Entry 7VY0 (electron microscopy, 2.70 A resolution); this record covers chains B and D of the 4 polymer chains in the assembly.

[Chain B]
Molecule: Capsid protein VP2
Source organism: Coxsackievirus B3
Amino-acid sequence (263 residues; each row starts with the number of its first residue):
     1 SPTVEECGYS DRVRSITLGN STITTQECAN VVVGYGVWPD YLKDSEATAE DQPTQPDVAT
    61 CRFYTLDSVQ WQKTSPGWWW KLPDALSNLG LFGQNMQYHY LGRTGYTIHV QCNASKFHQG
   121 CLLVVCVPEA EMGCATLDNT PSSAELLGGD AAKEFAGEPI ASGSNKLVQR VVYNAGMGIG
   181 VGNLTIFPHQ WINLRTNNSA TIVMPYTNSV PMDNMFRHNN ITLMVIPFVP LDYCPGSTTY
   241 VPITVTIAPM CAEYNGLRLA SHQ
Unresolved in the structure: 1-7, 263

[Chain D]
Molecule: Capsid protein VP4
Source organism: Coxsackievirus B3
Amino-acid sequence (69 residues; each row starts with the number of its first residue):
     1 MGAQVSTQKT GAHETGLNAS GNSIIHYTNI NYYKDAASNS ATRQDFAQDP GKFTEPVKDI
    61 MIKSLPALN
Unresolved in the structure: 1, 14-24

[Chain B / chain D interface]
Pairs across the interface (17):
  Ser-10(B) / Asn-69(D)
  Asp-11(B) / Asp-59(D)
  Asp-11(B) / Asn-69(D)
  Arg-12(B) / Leu-68(D)  hydrogen bond (side chain-backbone)
  Arg-12(B) / Asn-69(D)  hydrogen bond (side chain-backbone)
  Arg-14(B) / Asp-59(D)  salt bridge
  Asn-30(B) / Val-57(D)
  Asn-30(B) / Lys-58(D)
  Asn-30(B) / Asp-59(D)  hydrogen bond (side chain-backbone)
  Asn-30(B) / Met-61(D)
  Val-31(B) / Val-57(D)
  Val-31(B) / Lys-58(D)  hydrogen bond (backbone-backbone)
  Val-33(B) / Pro-56(D)
  Val-33(B) / Lys-58(D)
  Tyr-35(B) / Lys-52(D)
  Tyr-35(B) / Phe-53(D)  hydrophobic
  Thr-196(B) / Leu-68(D)
Interface residues without a listed pair, chain B (12 interface residues in all): Val-32, Gly-34, Trp-38

[Summary]
12 residues of chain B and 9 residues of chain D are in contact; the contacts include 4 hydrogen bonds and 1
salt bridge. Polar pairs include Arg-14(B)/Asp-59(D), Arg-12(B)/Leu-68(D) and Arg-12(B)/Asn-69(D).
Chain B is Capsid protein VP2 and chain D is Capsid protein VP4, both from Coxsackievirus B3; the structure,
Coxsackievirus B3 full particle at pH7.4 (VP3-234N), was determined by electron microscopy, deposited together
with 7VXH, 7VXZ, 7VY5, 7VY6, 7VYK, 7VYL and 3 further entries.
